Entry 6O7W (electron microscopy, 7.00 A resolution (low resolution: residue-level contacts below are approximate; hydrogen-bond / salt-bridge calls are withheld)); this record covers chains C and D of the 31 polymer chains in the assembly.

== Chain C ==
Molecule: Vacuolar ATP synthase catalytic subunit A
From: Saccharomyces cerevisiae (strain RM11-1a)
UniProt: B3LH69 (B3LH69_YEAS1); residues 0-616 here correspond to UniProt positions 1-617 (UniProt number = residue number + 1)
Amino-acid sequence (639 residues; each row starts with the number of its first residue; numbering starts at 0):
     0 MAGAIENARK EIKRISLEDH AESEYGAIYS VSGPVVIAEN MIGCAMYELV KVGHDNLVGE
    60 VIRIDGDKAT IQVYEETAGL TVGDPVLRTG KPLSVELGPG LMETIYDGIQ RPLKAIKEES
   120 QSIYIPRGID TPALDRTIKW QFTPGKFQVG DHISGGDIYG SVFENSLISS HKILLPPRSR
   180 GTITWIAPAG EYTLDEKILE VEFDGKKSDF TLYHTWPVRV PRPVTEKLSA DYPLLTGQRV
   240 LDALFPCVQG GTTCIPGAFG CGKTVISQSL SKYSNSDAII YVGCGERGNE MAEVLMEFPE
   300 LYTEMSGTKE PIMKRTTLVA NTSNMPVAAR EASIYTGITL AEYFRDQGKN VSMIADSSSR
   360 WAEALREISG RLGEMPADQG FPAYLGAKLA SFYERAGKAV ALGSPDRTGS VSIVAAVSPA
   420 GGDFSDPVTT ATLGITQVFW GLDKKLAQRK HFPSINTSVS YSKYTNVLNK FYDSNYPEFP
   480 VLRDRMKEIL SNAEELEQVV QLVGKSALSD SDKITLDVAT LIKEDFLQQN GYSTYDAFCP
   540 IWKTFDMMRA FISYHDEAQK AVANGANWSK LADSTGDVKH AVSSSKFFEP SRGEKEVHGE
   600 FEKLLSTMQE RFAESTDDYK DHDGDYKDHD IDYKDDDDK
Unresolved in the structure: 0-23, 617-638

== Chain D ==
Molecule: V-type proton ATPase subunit B
From: Saccharomyces cerevisiae (strain ATCC 204508 / S288c)
UniProt: P16140 (VATB_YEAST); numbering as in UniProt (aligned over 1-517)
Amino-acid sequence (517 residues; numbered 1 to 517; the number before each row is that of its first residue):
     1 MVLSDKELFA INKKAVEQGF NVKPRLNYNT VSGVNGPLVI LEKVKFPRYN EIVNLTLPDG
    61 TVRQGQVLEI RGDRAIVQVF EGTSGIDVKK TTVEFTGESL RIPVSEDMLG RIFDGSGRPI
   121 DNGPKVFAED YLDINGSPIN PYARIYPEEM ISTGVSAIDT MNSIARGQKI PIFSASGLPH
   181 NEIAAQICRQ AGLVRPTKDV HDGHEENFSI VFAAMGVNLE TARFFKQDFE ENGSLERTSL
   241 FLNLANDPTI ERIITPRLAL TTAEYLAYQT ERHVLTILTD MSSYADALRE VSAAREEVPG
   301 RRGYPGYMYT DLSTIYERAG RVEGRNGSIT QIPILTMPND DITHPIPDLT GYITEGQIFV
   361 DRQLHNKGIY PPINVLPSLS RLMKSAIGEG MTRKDHGDVS NQLYAKYAIG KDAAAMKAVV
   421 GEEALSIEDK LSLEFLEKFE KTFITQGAYE DRTVFESLDQ AWSLLRIYPK EMLNRISPKI
   481 LDEFYDRARD DADEDEEDPD TRSSGKKKDA SQEESLI
Unresolved in the structure: 1-28, 486-517
Curated features (UniProtKB/Swiss-Prot):
  - binding site (ATP): Arg-381
  - modified residue (Phosphoserine): Ser-4, Ser-137, Ser-503, Ser-504, Ser-511, Ser-515
  - cross-link (Glycyl lysine isopeptide (Lys-Gly)): Lys-14 (interchain with G-Cter in ubiquitin), Lys-508 (interchain with G-Cter in ubiquitin)

== How chain C and chain D interact ==
Pairs across the interface - 26 pairs, chain C then chain D:
  Tyr-28(C) / Arg-71(D)
  Tyr-28(C) / Gly-72(D)
  Ser-29(C) / Ile-70(D)
  Ser-29(C) / Arg-71(D)
  Val-30(C) / Glu-69(D)
  Val-30(C) / Ile-70(D)
  Thr-76(C) / Tyr-49(D)
  Ala-77(C) / Tyr-49(D)
  Gly-78(C) / Arg-48(D)
  Gly-78(C) / Tyr-49(D)
  Leu-79(C) / Tyr-49(D)
  Thr-80(C) / Arg-48(D)
  Val-81(C) / Lys-45(D)
  Ser-121(C) / Ile-139(D)
  Ile-122(C) / Tyr-142(D)
  Tyr-123(C) / Asn-140(D)
  Pro-125(C) / Pro-138(D)
  Pro-125(C) / Ile-139(D)
  Arg-286(C) / Ile-353(D)
  Asn-288(C) / Tyr-146(D)
  Ala-291(C) / Arg-144(D)
  Ala-291(C) / Ile-145(D)
  Ala-291(C) / Tyr-146(D)
  Asn-323(C) / Glu-317(D)
  Glu-366(C) / Gly-306(D)
  Gly-369(C) / Glu-297(D)
Other interface residues (no listed pair), chain C (28 interface residues in all): Ser-31, Gln-120, Phe-258, Gly-259, Cys-260, Gly-287, Glu-292, Ser-322, Arg-365
Other interface residues (no listed pair), chain D (25 interface residues in all): Pro-47, Pro-141, Ala-143, Val-298, Tyr-307, Ser-313, Arg-381

== In short ==
Chain C and chain D form an interface of 28 and 25 residues respectively. UniProt lists ATP-binding residue
Arg-381(D) on chain D.
Chain C is Vacuolar ATP synthase catalytic subunit A (Saccharomyces cerevisiae (strain RM11-1a)) and chain D
is V-type proton ATPase subunit B (Saccharomyces cerevisiae (strain ATCC 204508 / S288c)); the structure,
Saccharomyces cerevisiae V-ATPase Stv1-V1VO State 2, was determined by electron microscopy (same publication
as 6O7T, 6O7U, 6O7V and 6O7X).
